7RBG - chains P and A of the 4 polymer chains in the assembly; structure by X-ray diffraction, 1.90 A resolution.

== Chain P ==
Molecule: 10-nt DNA strand
Sequence (10 nucleotides; each row starts with the number of its first residue):
     1 GCTGATGCGC
Bound ions: Ca2+: DG9 (shared with Thr101(A), Val103(A), Ile106(A) of chain A)

== Chain A ==
Name: DNA polymerase beta
Source organism: Homo sapiens
Notes: EC 2.7.7.7, 4.2.99.-
UniProt: P06746 (DPOLB_HUMAN); residue numbers follow UniProt; this construct covers 1-335
Sequence (341 residues; numbered 1 to 341; the number before each row is that of its first residue):
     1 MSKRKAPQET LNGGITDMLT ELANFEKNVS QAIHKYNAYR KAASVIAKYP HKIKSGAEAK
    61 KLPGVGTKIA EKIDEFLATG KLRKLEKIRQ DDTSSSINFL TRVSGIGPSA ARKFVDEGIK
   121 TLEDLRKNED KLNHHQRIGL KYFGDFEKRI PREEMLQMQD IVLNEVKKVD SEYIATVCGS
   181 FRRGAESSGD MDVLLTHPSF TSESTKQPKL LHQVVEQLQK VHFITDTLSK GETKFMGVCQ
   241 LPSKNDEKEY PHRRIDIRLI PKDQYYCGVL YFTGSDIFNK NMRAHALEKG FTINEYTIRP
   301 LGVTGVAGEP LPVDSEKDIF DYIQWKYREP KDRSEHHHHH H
Not modelled in the structure: 1-8, 244-247, 336-341
Glycans and other covalent adducts: 2-deoxy-3,5-di-O-phosphono-D-erythro-pentitol (QPJ) linked to Lys72
Construct notes: expression tag (336-341)
Bound ions: Na+ site 1: Ala38, Gly64; Ca2+ site 1: Lys60, Leu62, Val65 (shared with 1 residue of chain D); Ca2+ site 2: Thr101, Val103, Ile106 (shared with DG9(P) of chain P); Ca2+ site 3: Asp190, Asp192 (together with 2'-deoxycytidine-5'-triphosphate); Na+ site 2: Asp190, Asp192, Asp256 (together with 2'-deoxycytidine-5'-triphosphate)
Residues lining bound ligands:
  - 2'-deoxycytidine-5'-triphosphate (DCP): Arg149, Gly179, Ser180, Arg183, Ser188, Gly189, Asp190, Asp192, Tyr271, Phe272, Thr273, Gly274, Ser275, Asp276, Asn279
  - QPJ (2-deoxy-3,5-di-O-phosphono-D-erythro-pentitol): Glu26, Lys35, Tyr39, Lys68
Curated features (UniProtKB/Swiss-Prot):
  - region: Arg183 to Asp192 (DNA-binding)
  - active site: Lys72 (Nucleophile)
  - binding site (K(+)): Lys60, Leu62, Val65, Thr101, Val103, Ile106
  - binding site (Na(+)): Lys60, Leu62, Val65, Thr101, Val103, Ile106
  - binding site (dATP): Arg149, Ser180, Arg183, Gly189, Asp190
  - binding site (dCTP): Arg149, Ser180, Arg183, Gly189, Asp190
  - binding site (dGTP): Arg149, Ser180, Arg183, Gly189, Asp190, Asp192
  - binding site (dTTP): Arg149, Ser180, Arg183, Gly189, Asp190
  - binding site (Mg(2+)): Asp190, Asp192, Asp256
  - modified residue: Lys72 (N6-acetyllysine), Arg83 (Omega-N-methylarginine), Arg152 (Omega-N-methylarginine)
  - cross-link (Glycyl lysine isopeptide (Lys-Gly)): Lys41 (interchain with G-Cter in ubiquitin), Lys61 (interchain with G-Cter in ubiquitin), Lys81 (interchain with G-Cter in ubiquitin)
  - natural variant: Leu22 (L22P: Found in a gastric cancer sample; uncertain significance), Tyr39 (Y39C: Found in a gastric cancer sample; uncertain significance), Gly118 (G118V: Decreased DNA-directed DNA polymerase activity), Arg137 (R137Q: Decreased function in base-excision repair), Arg149 (R149I: Decreased DNA-directed DNA polymerase activity), Asp160 (D160N: Found in a gastric cancer sample; uncertain significance), Cys239 (C239R: Found in a gastric cancer sample; uncertain significance), Lys289 (K289M: Found in a colon cancer sample; uncertain significance), Asn294 (N294D: Found in a gastric cancer sample; uncertain significance), Glu295 (E295K: Found in a gastric cancer sample; uncertain significance)
  - mutagenesis: Phe25 (F25W: No effect on 5'-dRP lyase activity. Decreased ssDNA binding), His34 (H34G: Decreased 5'-dRP lyase activity. Decreased ssDNA binding), Lys35 (K35A: Decreased 5'-dRP lyase activity. Decreased ssDNA binding. Loss of 5'-dRP lyase activity; when associated with A-68 and A-72. Decreased ssDNA binding; when associated with A-68 and A-72 ...), Tyr39 (Y39F: No effect on 5'-dRP lyase activity; Y39Q: Abolishes DNA polymerase and 5'-dRP lyase activity), Lys41 (K41R: Abolishes ubiquitination; when associated with R-61 and R-81), Lys60 (K60A: Decreased 5'-dRP lyase activity. Decreased ssDNA binding), Lys61 (K61R: Abolishes ubiquitination; when associated with R-41 and R-81), Lys68 (K68A: No effect on 5'-dRP lyase activity. Decreased ssDNA binding. Loss of 5'-dRP lyase activity; when associated with A-35 and A-72. Decreased ssDNA binding; when associated with A-35 and A-72 ...), Glu71 (E71Q: No effect on 5'-dRP lyase activity. No effect on structure shown by circular dichroism. No effect on ssDNA binding), Lys72 (K72A: Severely reduced 5'-dRP lyase activity. Does not affect ssDNA binding. Loss of 5'-dRP lyase activity; when associated with A-35 and A-68. Decreased ssDNA binding ...), Glu75 (E75A: Slightly decreased 5'-dRP lyase activity. Decreased ssDNA binding. No effect on structure shown by circular dichroism), Lys81 (K81R: Abolishes ubiquitination; when associated with R-41 and R-61), 5 further mutagenesis entries in UniProt
From the paper describing this entry:
  - catalytic residues: Glu71 (proposed by the authors, not directly observed)

== How chain P and chain A interact ==
Pairs across the interface (17):
  DG7(P) - Ser109(A)  phosphate contact
  DC8(P) - Gly105(A)  sugar contact
  DC8(P) - Gly107(A)  hydrogen bond to the phosphate
  DC8(P) - Pro108(A)  phosphate contact
  DC8(P) - Ser109(A)  hydrogen bond to the phosphate
  DC8(P) - Ala110(A)  hydrogen bond to the phosphate
  DG9(P) - Val103(A)  phosphate contact
  DG9(P) - Ser104(A)  phosphate contact
  DG9(P) - Gly105(A)  hydrogen bond to the phosphate
  DG9(P) - Ile106(A)  phosphate contact
  DG9(P) - Lys234(A)  base contact
  DG9(P) - Arg254(A)  phosphate contact
  DC10(P) - Asp192(A)  phosphate contact
  DC10(P) - Arg254(A)  salt bridge to the phosphate
  DC10(P) - Asp256(A)  phosphate contact
  DC10(P) - Tyr271(A)  hydrogen bond to the base
  DC10(P) - Phe272(A)  phosphate contact
Interface residues without a listed pair, chain A (17 interface residues in all): His135, Asp190, Met236

== Summary ==
4 residues of chain P and 17 residues of chain A are in contact, with 5 hydrogen bonds and 1 salt bridge.
Among the polar pairs are DC10(P)-Tyr271(A), DC8(P)-Gly107(A) and DC8(P)-Ser109(A). Ligands of chain A:
2'-deoxycytidine-5'-triphosphate. Compound QPJ is covalently linked to Lys72(A). From the paper: the catalytic
residue Glu71(A).
Here chain P is a 10-nt DNA strand and chain A is DNA polymerase beta (Homo sapiens). Entry 7RBG (Human DNA
polymerase beta crosslinked ternary complex 1) was determined by X-ray diffraction (same publication as 7RBE,
7RBF, 7RBH, 7RBI, 7RBJ, 7RBK and 4 further entries).
